6U9F - chains C and D of the 6 polymer chains in the assembly; structure by electron microscopy, 4.35 A resolution (low resolution: residue-level contacts below are approximate; hydrogen-bond / salt-bridge calls are withheld).

== Chain C ==
Molecule: PdpA
Source organism: Francisella tularensis subsp. novicida (strain U112)
Reference sequence: A0Q7H0 (A0Q7H0_FRATN); residue numbers follow UniProt; this construct covers 1-820
Chain sequence (820 residues; each row starts with the number of its first residue):
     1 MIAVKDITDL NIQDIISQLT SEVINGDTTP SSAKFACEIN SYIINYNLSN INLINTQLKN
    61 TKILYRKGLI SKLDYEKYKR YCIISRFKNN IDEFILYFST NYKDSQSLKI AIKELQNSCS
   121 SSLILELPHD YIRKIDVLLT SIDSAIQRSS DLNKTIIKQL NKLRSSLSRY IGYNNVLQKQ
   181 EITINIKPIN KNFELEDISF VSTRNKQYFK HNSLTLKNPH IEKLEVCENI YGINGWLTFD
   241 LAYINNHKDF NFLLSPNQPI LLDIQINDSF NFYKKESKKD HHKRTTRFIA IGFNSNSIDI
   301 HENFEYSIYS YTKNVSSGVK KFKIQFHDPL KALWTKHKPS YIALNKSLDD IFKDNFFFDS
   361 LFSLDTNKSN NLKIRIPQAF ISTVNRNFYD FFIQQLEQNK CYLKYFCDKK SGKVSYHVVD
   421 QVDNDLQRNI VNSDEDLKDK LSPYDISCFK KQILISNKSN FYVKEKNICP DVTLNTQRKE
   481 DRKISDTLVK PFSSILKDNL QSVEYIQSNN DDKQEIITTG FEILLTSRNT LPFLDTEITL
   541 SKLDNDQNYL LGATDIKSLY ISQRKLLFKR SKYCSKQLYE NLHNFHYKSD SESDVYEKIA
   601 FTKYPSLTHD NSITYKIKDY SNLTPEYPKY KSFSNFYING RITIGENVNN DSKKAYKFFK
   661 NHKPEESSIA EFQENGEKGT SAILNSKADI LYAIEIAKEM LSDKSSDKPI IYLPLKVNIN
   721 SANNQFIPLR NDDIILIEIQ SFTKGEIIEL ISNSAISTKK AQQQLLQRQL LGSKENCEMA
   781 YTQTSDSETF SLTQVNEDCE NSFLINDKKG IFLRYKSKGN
Unresolved in the structure: 15-18, 37-40, 55-61, 91-94, 114-123, 147-152, 170-171, 199-210, 271-280, 304-317, 582-608, 818-820

== Chain D ==
Molecule: VgrG
Source organism: Francisella tularensis subsp. novicida (strain U112)
Reference sequence: A0Q7H3 (A0Q7H3_FRATN); residues 2-164 here = UniProt positions 2-164
Chain sequence (189 residues; each row starts with the number of its first residue; numbers below 1 keep their minus sign (Met-24 is residue -24)):
   -24 MDYKDDDDKD YKDDDDKDYK DDDDKGSKAD HIFNLEEQGL LIDIKDDSKG CTTKLESSGK
    36 ITHNATESIE SSADKQIIEN VKDSKISITE KEILLATKKS SIMLSEDKIV IKIGNSLIIL
    96 DDSNISLESA TINIKSSANI NIQASQNIDI KSLNNSIKAD VNLNAEGLDV NIKGSVTASI
   156 KGSAATMVG
Unresolved in the structure: -24 to 2, 136-164
Construct notes: expression tag (-24 to 1)

== How chain C and chain D interact ==
Pairs across the interface (17):
  Lys809(C) - Leu10(D)
  Lys809(C) - Glu11(D)
  Ile811(C) - Phe8(D)
  Ile811(C) - Asn9(D)
  Ile811(C) - Leu10(D)
  Phe812(C) - Phe8(D)
  Phe812(C) - Asn9(D)
  Leu813(C) - His6(D)
  Leu813(C) - Ile7(D)
  Leu813(C) - Phe8(D)
  Arg814(C) - His6(D)
  Tyr815(C) - Asp5(D)
  Tyr815(C) - His6(D)
  Lys816(C) - Asp5(D)
  Ser817(C) - Lys3(D)
  Ser817(C) - Ala4(D)
  Ser817(C) - Asp5(D)
Other interface residues (no listed pair), chain C (9 interface residues in all): Gly810

== In short ==
The chain C/chain D interface involves 9 residues from each chain.
Chain C is PdpA and chain D is VgrG, both from Francisella tularensis subsp. novicida (strain U112); the
structure, Structure of Francisella PdpA-VgrG Complex, Lidded, was determined by electron microscopy together
with 6U9E and 6U9G from the same study.
